6ZAB - chains A and B; structure by X-ray diffraction, 2.80 A resolution.

[Chain A]
Name: Transcriptional regulator, GntR family
Organism: Agrobacterium fabrum (strain C58 / ATCC 33970)
UniProtKB: A9CJ36 (A9CJ36_AGRFC); residue numbers follow UniProt; this construct covers 1-244
Chain sequence (250 residues; numbered 1 to 250; the number before each row is that of its first residue):
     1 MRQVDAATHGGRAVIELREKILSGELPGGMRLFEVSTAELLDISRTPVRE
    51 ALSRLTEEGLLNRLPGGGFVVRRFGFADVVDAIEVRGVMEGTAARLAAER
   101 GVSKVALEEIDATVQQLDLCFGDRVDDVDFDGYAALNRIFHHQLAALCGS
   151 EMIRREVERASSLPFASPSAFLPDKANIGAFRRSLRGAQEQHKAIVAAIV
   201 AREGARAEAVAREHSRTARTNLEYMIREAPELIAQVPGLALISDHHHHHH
Not modelled in the structure: 1-5, 245-250
Construct notes: expression tag (245-250)
Ion coordination: Zn2+: Asn-137, His-141, His-192, His-214 (together with citric acid)
From the paper describing this entry:
  - binding site for the 10-nt DNA strand (chain B): His-9, Arg-31, Glu-34, Ser-44, Arg-45, Thr-46, Arg-49
  - specificity-determining residues: Arg-45
  - mutagenesis - H141A/H192A/H214A: decreased stability

[Chain B]
Molecule: 10-nt DNA strand
Organism: Agrobacterium fabrum str. C58
Sequence (10 nucleotides; each row starts with the number of its first residue):
     1 ATGTATACAT

[How chain A and chain B interact]
Residue-residue contacts - 16 pairs, chain A then chain B:
  Thr-8(A) / DG3(B)  phosphate contact
  Thr-8(A) / DT4(B)  phosphate contact
  His-9(A) / DT4(B)  hydrogen bond to the phosphate
  His-9(A) / DA5(B)  salt bridge to the phosphate
  Gly-10(A) / DT4(B)  hydrogen bond to the phosphate
  Ile-43(A) / DA5(B)  phosphate contact
  Ser-44(A) / DA5(B)  hydrogen bond to the phosphate
  Ser-44(A) / DT6(B)  base contact
  Arg-45(A) / DT6(B)  base contact
  Arg-45(A) / DA7(B)  base contact
  Thr-46(A) / DT4(B)  base contact
  Thr-46(A) / DA5(B)  hydrogen bond to the base
  Thr-46(A) / DT6(B)  hydrogen bond to the base
  Pro-47(A) / DT4(B)  phosphate contact
  Pro-47(A) / DA5(B)  phosphate contact
  Arg-49(A) / DT6(B)  base contact
Interface residues without a listed pair, chain B (6 interface residues in all): DC8

[In short]
The interface between chain A and chain B involves 9 residues on one side and 6 on the other, with 5 hydrogen
bonds and 1 salt bridge. Among the polar pairs are Thr-46(A)/DA5(B), Thr-46(A)/DT6(B) and His-9(A)/DT4(B).
From the paper: a binding site for the 10-nt DNA strand (chain B) at His-9(A), Arg-31(A) and Glu-34(A) among
others; H141A/H192A/H214A of chain A reduce stability.
Here chain A is Transcriptional regulator, GntR family (Agrobacterium fabrum (strain C58 / ATCC 33970)) and
chain B is a 10-nt DNA strand (Agrobacterium fabrum str. C58). Entry 6ZAB (Structure of the transcriptional
repressor Atu1419 (VanR) from agrobacterium fabrum in complex a palindromic DNA (P6422 ...) was determined by
X-ray diffraction, deposited together with 6Z74, 6ZA3 and 6ZA7.
